3QET - chains A and T of the 3 polymer chains in the assembly; structure by X-ray diffraction, 2.08 A resolution.

# Chain A
Name: DNA polymerase
Source organism: Enterobacteria phage RB69
Notes: EC 2.7.7.7
Reference sequence: Q38087 (DPOL_BPR69); numbering as in UniProt (aligned over 1-903)
Sequence (903 residues; numbered 1 to 903; the number before each row is that of its first residue):
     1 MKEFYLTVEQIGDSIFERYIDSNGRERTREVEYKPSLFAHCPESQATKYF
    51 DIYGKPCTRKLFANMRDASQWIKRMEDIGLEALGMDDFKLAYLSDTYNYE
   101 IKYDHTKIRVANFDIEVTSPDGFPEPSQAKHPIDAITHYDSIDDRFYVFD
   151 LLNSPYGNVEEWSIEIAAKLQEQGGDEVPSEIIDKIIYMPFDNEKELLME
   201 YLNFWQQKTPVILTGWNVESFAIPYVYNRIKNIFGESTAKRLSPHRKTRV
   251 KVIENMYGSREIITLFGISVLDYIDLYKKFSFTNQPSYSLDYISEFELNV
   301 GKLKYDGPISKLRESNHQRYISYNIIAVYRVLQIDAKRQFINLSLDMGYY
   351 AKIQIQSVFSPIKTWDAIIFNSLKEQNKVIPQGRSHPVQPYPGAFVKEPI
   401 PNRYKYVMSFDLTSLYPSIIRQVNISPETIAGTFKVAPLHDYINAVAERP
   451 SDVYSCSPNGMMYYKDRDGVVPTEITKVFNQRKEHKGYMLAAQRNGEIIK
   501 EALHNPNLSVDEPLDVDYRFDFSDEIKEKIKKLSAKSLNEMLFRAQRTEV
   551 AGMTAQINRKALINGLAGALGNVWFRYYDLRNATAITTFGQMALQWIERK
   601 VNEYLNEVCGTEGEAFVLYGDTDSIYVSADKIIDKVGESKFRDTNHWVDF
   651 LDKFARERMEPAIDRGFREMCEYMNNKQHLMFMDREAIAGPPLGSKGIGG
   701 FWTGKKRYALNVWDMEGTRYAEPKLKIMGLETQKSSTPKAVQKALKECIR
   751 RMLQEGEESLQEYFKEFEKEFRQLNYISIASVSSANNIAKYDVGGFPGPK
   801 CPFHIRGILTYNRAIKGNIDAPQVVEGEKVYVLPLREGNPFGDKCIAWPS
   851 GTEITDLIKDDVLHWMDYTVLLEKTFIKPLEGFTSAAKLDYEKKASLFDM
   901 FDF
Differences from the reference sequence: engineered mutation Ala-222 (Asp in Q38087), Ala-327 (Asp in Q38087), Ala-561 (Leu in Q38087), Gly-565 (Ser in Q38087), Ala-567 (Tyr in Q38087)
Bound ions: Ca2+ site 1 near Glu-116 (its only coordinating residue here); Ca2+ site 2: Asp-411, Leu-412, Asp-623 (together with dTTP); Ca2+ site 3: Asp-411, Asp-623 (together with dTTP); Ca2+ site 4: Asn-505, Asn-507, Lys-531; Ca2+ site 5 near Glu-716 (its only coordinating residue here); Ca2+ site 6: Leu-857, Asp-861
Residues lining bound ligands: dTTP (TTP): Asp-411, Leu-412, Thr-413, Ser-414, Leu-415, Tyr-416, Pro-417, Arg-482, Lys-486, Lys-560, Asn-564, Thr-622, Asp-623
UniProt features mapped onto this chain:
  - region: Thr-248 to Thr-264 (Beta hairpin), Lys-705 to Tyr-708 (Binding of DNA in B-conformation), Leu-897 to Phe-903 (Interaction with the polymerase clamp)
  - binding site (Mg(2+)): Asp-114, Glu-116, Asp-411, Leu-412, Asp-623
  - binding site (substrate): Ser-414 to Tyr-416, Arg-482, Lys-560
  - site: Asp-621 (Optimization of metal coordination by the polymerase active site), Lys-706 (Optimization of metal coordination by the polymerase active site), Asp-714 (Essential for viral replication)

# Chain T
Molecule: 18-nt DNA strand
Sequence (18 nucleotides; numbered 1 to 18; the number before each row is that of its first residue):
     1 TCATGTAAGCAGTCCGCG

# Chain A / chain T interface
Residue-residue contacts (44):
  Glu-219(A) with DC2(T), hydrogen bond to the base
  Asp-275(A) with DC2(T), hydrogen bond to the base; DA3(T), base contact
  Phe-359(A) with DA3(T), sugar contact
  Ser-360(A) with DA3(T), phosphate contact; DT4(T), hydrogen bond to the phosphate
  Pro-361(A) with DA3(T), phosphate contact; DT4(T), phosphate contact
  Ile-362(A) with DT4(T), hydrogen bond to the phosphate
  Tyr-391(A) with DG5(T), sugar contact; DT6(T), sugar contact
  Pro-392(A) with DT6(T), phosphate contact; DA7(T), phosphate contact
  Gly-393(A) with DT6(T), hydrogen bond to the phosphate; DA7(T), hydrogen bond to the phosphate
  Ala-394(A) with DA7(T), sugar contact
  Val-396(A) with DA7(T), phosphate contact; DA8(T), phosphate contact
  Asn-564(A) with DT4(T), base contact
  Gly-565(A) with DT4(T), sugar contact
  Gly-568(A) with DT4(T), hydrogen bond to the base; DG5(T), sugar contact
  Ala-569(A) with DT4(T), sugar contact
  Gly-571(A) with DG5(T), sugar contact
  Asn-572(A) with DT4(T), hydrogen bond to the phosphate; DG5(T), hydrogen bond to the phosphate
  Lys-705(A) with DA8(T), salt bridge to the phosphate; DG9(T), sugar contact
  Lys-706(A) with DA7(T), base contact; DA8(T), sugar contact
  Arg-707(A) with DG9(T), phosphate contact; DC10(T), salt bridge to the phosphate
  Ser-784(A) with DT1(T), hydrogen bond to the base
  Asn-786(A) with DT1(T), base contact
  Pro-799(A) with DC14(T), phosphate contact
  Lys-800(A) with DT13(T), phosphate contact; DC14(T), hydrogen bond to the phosphate
  Cys-801(A) with DT13(T), sugar contact
  Phe-803(A) with DG12(T), sugar contact; DT13(T), phosphate contact
  Gly-827(A) with DT1(T), base contact
  Lys-844(A) with DT13(T), salt bridge to the phosphate
  Lys-874(A) with DG12(T), salt bridge to the phosphate
  Lys-878(A) with DA11(T), salt bridge to the phosphate
Other interface residues (no listed pair), chain A (36 interface residues in all): Lys-363, Pro-390, Glu-398, Glu-731, Lys-734, Arg-806

# In short
36 residues of chain A face 14 of chain T across their interface; the contacts include 11 hydrogen bonds and 5
salt bridges. Polar contacts include Glu-219(A)/DC2(T), Asp-275(A)/DC2(T) and Gly-568(A)/DT4(T). Chain A binds
dTTP.
Chain A is DNA polymerase (Enterobacteria phage RB69) and chain T is an 18-nt DNA strand; the structure, RB69
DNA Polymerase (L561A/S565G/Y567A) Ternary Complex with dTTP Opposite dT, was determined by X-ray diffraction.
